PDB entry 3N5E | X-ray diffraction, 2.26 A resolution | chains B and D of the 3 polymer chains in the assembly

# Chain B
Name: Thymidylate synthase
From: Homo sapiens
Notes: EC 2.1.1.45
Reference sequence: P04818 (TYSY_HUMAN); residues 13-325 here correspond to UniProt positions 1-313 (UniProt number = residue number - 12)
Sequence (325 residues; each row starts with the number of its first residue):
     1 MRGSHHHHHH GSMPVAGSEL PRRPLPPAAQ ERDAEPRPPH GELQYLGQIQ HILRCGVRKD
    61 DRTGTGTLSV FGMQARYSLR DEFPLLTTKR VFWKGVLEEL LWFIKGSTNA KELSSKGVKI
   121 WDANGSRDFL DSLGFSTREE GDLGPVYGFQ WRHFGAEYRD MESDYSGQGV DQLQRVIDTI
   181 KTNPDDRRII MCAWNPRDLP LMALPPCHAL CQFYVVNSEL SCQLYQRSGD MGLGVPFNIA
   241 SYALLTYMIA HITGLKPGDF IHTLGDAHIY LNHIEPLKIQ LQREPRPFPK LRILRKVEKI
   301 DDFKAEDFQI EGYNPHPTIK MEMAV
Not modelled in the structure: 1-37, 120-141, 323-325
Modified / non-standard residues: Cys55 (s-methyl-thio-cysteine; SCH); Cys207 (s-methyl-thio-cysteine; SCH)
Differences from the reference sequence: expression tag (1-12)
Curated features (UniProtKB/Swiss-Prot):
  - active site: Cys207 (Nucleophile)
  - binding site (dUMP): Arg62, Arg187, Arg188, Cys207, His208, Arg227 to Asp230, Asn238, His268 to Tyr270
  - binding site ((6R)-5,10-methylene-5,6,7,8-tetrahydrofolate): Asp230, Ala324
  - modified residue: Ser126 (Phosphoserine)
  - cross-link (Glycyl lysine isopeptide (Lys-Gly)): Lys299 (interchain with G-Cter in SUMO2), Lys304 (interchain with G-Cter in SUMO2), Lys320 (interchain with G-Cter in SUMO2)

# Chain D
Name: Synthetic peptide LR
Sequence (8 residues; row label = number of the first residue in the row):
     1 LSCQLYQR

# Interface between chain B and chain D
Pairs across the interface (26; chain B residue first):
  Phe154(B) - Leu5(D)  hydrophobic
  Phe154(B) - Tyr6(D)
  Gly155(B) - Tyr6(D)
  Gln172(B) - Leu1(D)
  Gln172(B) - Ser2(D)  hydrogen bond
  Gln172(B) - Cys3(D)
  Arg175(B) - Leu1(D)  hydrogen bond (side chain-backbone)
  Arg175(B) - Ser2(D)
  Val176(B) - Leu1(D)
  Thr179(B) - Leu1(D)
  Asp186(B) - Leu1(D)
  Arg188(B) - Leu1(D)
  Ile190(B) - Leu1(D)  hydrogen bond (backbone-backbone)
  Ile190(B) - Ser2(D)  hydrogen bond (backbone-side chain)
  Ile190(B) - Cys3(D)  hydrophobic
  Met191(B) - Ser2(D)
  Met191(B) - Cys3(D)
  Cys192(B) - Cys3(D)  disulfide
  Trp194(B) - Gln4(D)
  Trp194(B) - Leu5(D)
  Leu204(B) - Gln4(D)
  Leu204(B) - Leu5(D)
  Pro205(B) - Gln4(D)  hydrogen bond (backbone-side chain)
  Pro205(B) - Leu5(D)
  Pro206(B) - Gln4(D)
  Cys207(B) - Gln4(D)
Interface residues without a listed pair, chain B (18 interface residues in all): Ile189, Leu199
Disulfides between the chains: Cys192(B)-Cys3(D)

# Overview
18 residues of chain B face 6 of chain D across their interface; the contacts include 1 disulfide bond and 5
hydrogen bonds. Polar contacts include Gln172(B)-Ser2(D), Arg175(B)-Leu1(D) and Ile190(B)-Ser2(D).
Here chain B is Thymidylate synthase (Homo sapiens) and chain D is Synthetic peptide LR. Entry 3N5E (Crystal
Structure of human thymidylate synthase bound to a peptide inhibitor) was determined by X-ray diffraction,
deposited together with 3N5G.
